PDB entry 2CQT | X-ray diffraction, 2.10 A resolution | chains A and B

# Chain A (and B)
Protein: Cellobiose Phosphorylase
From: Cellvibrio gilvus
Notes: EC 2.4.1.20; chain B of this document is another copy of the same molecule, construct and numbering; everything in this record applies to it too
UniProtKB: O66264 (O66264_9GAMM); residue numbers follow UniProt; this construct covers 1-822
Chain sequence (842 residues; row label = number of the first residue in the row; numbers below 1 keep their minus sign (Met-19 is residue -19)):
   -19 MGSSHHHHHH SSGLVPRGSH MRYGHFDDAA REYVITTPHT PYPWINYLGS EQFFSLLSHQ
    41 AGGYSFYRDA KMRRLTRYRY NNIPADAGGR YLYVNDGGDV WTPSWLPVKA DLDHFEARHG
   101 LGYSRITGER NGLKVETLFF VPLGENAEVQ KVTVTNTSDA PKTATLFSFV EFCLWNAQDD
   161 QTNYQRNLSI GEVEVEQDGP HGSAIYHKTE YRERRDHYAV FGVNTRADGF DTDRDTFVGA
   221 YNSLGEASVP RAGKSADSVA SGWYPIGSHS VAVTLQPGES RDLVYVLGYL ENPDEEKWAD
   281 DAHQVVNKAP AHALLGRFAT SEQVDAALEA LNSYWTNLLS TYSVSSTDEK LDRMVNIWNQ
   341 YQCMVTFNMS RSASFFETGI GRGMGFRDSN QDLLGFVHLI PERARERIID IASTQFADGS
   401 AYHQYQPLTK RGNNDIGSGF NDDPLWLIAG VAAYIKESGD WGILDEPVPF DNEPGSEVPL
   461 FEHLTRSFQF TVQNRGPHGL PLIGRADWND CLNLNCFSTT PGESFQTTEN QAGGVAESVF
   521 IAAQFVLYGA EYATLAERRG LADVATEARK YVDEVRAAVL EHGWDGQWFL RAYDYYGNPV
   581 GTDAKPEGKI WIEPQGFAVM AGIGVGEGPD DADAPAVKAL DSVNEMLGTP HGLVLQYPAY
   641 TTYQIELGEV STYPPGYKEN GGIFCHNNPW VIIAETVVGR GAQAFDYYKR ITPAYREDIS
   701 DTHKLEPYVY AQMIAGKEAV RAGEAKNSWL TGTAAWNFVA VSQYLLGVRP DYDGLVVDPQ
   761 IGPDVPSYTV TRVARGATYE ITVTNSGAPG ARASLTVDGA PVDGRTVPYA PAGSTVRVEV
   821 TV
Not modelled in the structure: -19 to 0
Differences from the reference sequence: expression tag (-19 to 0)
Small-molecule neighbours: beta-D-glucopyranose (BGC): Arg362, Ile416, Asp490, Cys491, Gln506, Glu649, Tyr653, Lys658, Glu659, Phe664, Gln712
Reported in the primary citation:
  - binding site for phosphate ion: Arg351, His666, Gln712, Thr731, Gly732, Thr733
  - specificity-determining residues: Arg362, Tyr653
  - binding site for beta-D-glucopyranose: Gln165, Arg362, Asp490, Glu649, Tyr653, Lys658, Glu659, Gln712
  - catalytic residues: Asp490 (proposed by the authors, not directly observed)

# Chain A / chain B interface
Contacting residue pairs (141; chain A residue first):
  His19(A) - Tyr221(B)  hydrogen bond (backbone-side chain)
  Thr20(A) - Tyr221(B)  hydrogen bond (backbone-side chain)
  Tyr22(A) - Trp243(B)
  Arg53(A) - Pro501(B)
  Arg57(A) - Asn61(B)
  Arg59(A) - Asn61(B)  hydrogen bond (side chain-backbone)
  Arg59(A) - Ile63(B)
  Tyr60(A) - Tyr164(B)  hydrophobic
  Asn61(A) - Arg57(B)
  Asn61(A) - Arg59(B)  hydrogen bond (backbone-side chain)
  Asn61(A) - Tyr164(B)
  Asn61(A) - Arg214(B)  hydrogen bond
  Asn61(A) - Tyr244(B)
  Asn62(A) - Asn62(B)
  Asn62(A) - Arg214(B)
  Ile63(A) - Arg59(B)
  Ile63(A) - Glu151(B)
  Ile63(A) - Arg214(B)
  Ile63(A) - Asn222(B)
  Ile63(A) - Ser223(B)
  Ile63(A) - Leu224(B)
  Pro64(A) - Tyr221(B)
  Pro64(A) - Asn222(B)
  Pro64(A) - Ser223(B)
  Trp85(A) - Tyr221(B)  hydrophobic
  Lys89(A) - Tyr221(B)  hydrogen bond (side chain-backbone)
  Lys89(A) - Asn222(B)  hydrogen bond
  Lys89(A) - Glu226(B)  salt bridge
  Glu151(A) - Ile63(B)
  Asn156(A) - Gly502(B)
  Thr162(A) - Thr358(B)  hydrogen bond (backbone-side chain)
  Tyr164(A) - Tyr60(B)  hydrophobic
  Tyr164(A) - Asn61(B)
  Tyr164(A) - Phe356(B)
  Tyr164(A) - Thr358(B)
  Gln165(A) - Phe356(B)
  Gln165(A) - Glu357(B)
  Gln165(A) - Lys658(B)  hydrogen bond (backbone-side chain)
  Gln165(A) - Asn727(B)  hydrogen bond (backbone-side chain)
  Arg166(A) - Glu649(B)  salt bridge
  Arg166(A) - Thr652(B)  hydrogen bond
  Arg166(A) - Tyr653(B)
  Leu168(A) - Phe356(B)  hydrophobic
  Leu168(A) - Lys726(B)
  Ser169(A) - Pro654(B)
  Ser169(A) - Tyr657(B)
  Ser169(A) - Lys726(B)  hydrogen bond
  Ile170(A) - Tyr653(B)  hydrophobic
  Ile170(A) - Pro654(B)
  Glu172(A) - Pro654(B)
  Arg192(A) - Thr641(B)  hydrogen bond (side chain-backbone)
  Arg192(A) - Tyr643(B)
  Arg192(A) - Ser651(B)
  Arg192(A) - Thr652(B)
  Arg192(A) - Pro654(B)
  Arg192(A) - Pro655(B)
  Glu193(A) - Tyr643(B)
  Glu193(A) - Thr652(B)
  Arg194(A) - Ser498(B)  hydrogen bond
  Arg194(A) - Thr499(B)
  Arg194(A) - Thr500(B)  hydrogen bond (side chain-backbone)
  Arg194(A) - Pro501(B)
  Arg194(A) - Gly502(B)
  Arg194(A) - Glu503(B)  hydrogen bond (side chain-backbone)
  Arg194(A) - Phe505(B)
  Arg194(A) - Tyr643(B)
  Arg195(A) - Pro501(B)
  Arg195(A) - Gly502(B)
  Arg214(A) - Asn61(B)  hydrogen bond
  Arg214(A) - Asn62(B)
  Arg214(A) - Ile63(B)
  Tyr221(A) - His19(B)  hydrogen bond (side chain-backbone)
  Tyr221(A) - Thr20(B)  hydrogen bond (side chain-backbone)
  Tyr221(A) - Pro64(B)
  Tyr221(A) - Trp85(B)  hydrophobic
  Tyr221(A) - Lys89(B)  hydrogen bond (backbone-side chain)
  Asn222(A) - Ile63(B)
  Asn222(A) - Pro64(B)
  Asn222(A) - Lys89(B)  hydrogen bond
  Ser223(A) - Ile63(B)
  Ser223(A) - Pro64(B)
  Leu224(A) - Ile63(B)
  Glu226(A) - Lys89(B)  salt bridge
  Ser241(A) - Tyr657(B)  hydrogen bond
  Ser241(A) - Val720(B)
  Ser241(A) - Arg721(B)  hydrogen bond (backbone-side chain)
  Trp243(A) - Tyr22(B)
  Trp243(A) - Arg721(B)
  Trp243(A) - Lys726(B)
  Tyr244(A) - Asn61(B)
  Ala282(A) - Thr642(B)
  Gln284(A) - Thr641(B)
  Gln284(A) - Thr642(B)
  Phe356(A) - Tyr164(B)
  Phe356(A) - Gln165(B)
  Phe356(A) - Leu168(B)  hydrophobic
  Glu357(A) - Gln165(B)
  Thr358(A) - Thr162(B)  hydrogen bond (side chain-backbone)
  Thr358(A) - Tyr164(B)
  Ser498(A) - Arg194(B)  hydrogen bond
  Thr499(A) - Arg194(B)
  Thr500(A) - Arg194(B)  hydrogen bond (backbone-side chain)
  Pro501(A) - Arg53(B)
  Pro501(A) - Arg194(B)
  Pro501(A) - Arg195(B)
  Gly502(A) - Met52(B)
  Gly502(A) - Asn156(B)  hydrogen bond (backbone-side chain)
  Gly502(A) - Arg194(B)
  Gly502(A) - Arg195(B)
  Glu503(A) - Arg194(B)  hydrogen bond (backbone-side chain)
  Phe505(A) - Arg194(B)
  Thr641(A) - Arg192(B)  hydrogen bond (backbone-side chain)
  Thr641(A) - Gln284(B)
  Thr642(A) - Ala282(B)
  Thr642(A) - Gln284(B)
  Tyr643(A) - Arg192(B)
  Tyr643(A) - Glu193(B)
  Tyr643(A) - Arg194(B)
  Glu649(A) - Arg166(B)  salt bridge
  Ser651(A) - Arg192(B)
  Thr652(A) - Arg166(B)  hydrogen bond
  Thr652(A) - Arg192(B)
  Thr652(A) - Glu193(B)
  Tyr653(A) - Arg166(B)
  Tyr653(A) - Ile170(B)  hydrophobic
  Pro654(A) - Ser169(B)
  Pro654(A) - Ile170(B)
  Pro654(A) - Glu172(B)
  Pro654(A) - Arg192(B)
  Pro655(A) - Arg192(B)
  Tyr657(A) - Ser169(B)
  Tyr657(A) - Ser241(B)  hydrogen bond
  Lys658(A) - Gln165(B)  hydrogen bond
  Val720(A) - Ser241(B)
  Arg721(A) - Asp213(B)  salt bridge
  Arg721(A) - Ser241(B)  hydrogen bond (side chain-backbone)
  Arg721(A) - Trp243(B)
  Lys726(A) - Leu168(B)
  Lys726(A) - Ser169(B)  hydrogen bond
  Lys726(A) - Trp243(B)
  Asn727(A) - Gln165(B)
Other interface residues (no listed pair), chain A (72 interface residues in all): Pro18, Gln161, His197, Asp213, Val218, His283, Ile360, Arg362, Tyr640
Other interface residues (no listed pair), chain B (73 interface residues in all): Pro18, Gln161, His197, Val218, His283, Arg362, Tyr640, Met713

# Summary
72 residues of chain A face 73 of chain B across their interface; the contacts include 34 hydrogen bonds and 5
salt bridges. Among the polar pairs are Lys89(A)-Glu226(B), Arg166(A)-Glu649(B) and Arg721(A)-Asp213(B). Chain
A binds beta-D-glucopyranose. From the paper: the catalytic residue Asp490(A); a binding site for
beta-D-glucopyranose at Gln165(A), Arg362(A) and Asp490(A) among others.
Chain A and chain B are both Cellobiose Phosphorylase (Cellvibrio gilvus); the structure, Crystal Structure of
Cellvibrio gilvus Cellobiose Phosphorylase Crystallized from Sodium/Potassium Phosphate, was determined by
X-ray diffraction together with 2CQS from the same study.
